Entry 9FM9 (electron microscopy, 3.10 A resolution); this record covers chains A and B of the 4 polymer chains in the assembly.

== Chain A (and B) ==
Molecule: Aldehyde dehydrogenase
Organism: Paracoccus denitrificans
Notes: EC 1.2.1.3; chain B of this document is another copy of the same molecule, construct and numbering; everything in this record applies to it too
UniProtKB: A1B4L2 (ALDH_PARDP); residue numbers follow UniProt; this construct covers 1-508
Sequence (529 residues; row label = number of the first residue in the row; numbers below 1 keep their minus sign (Met-20 is residue -20)):
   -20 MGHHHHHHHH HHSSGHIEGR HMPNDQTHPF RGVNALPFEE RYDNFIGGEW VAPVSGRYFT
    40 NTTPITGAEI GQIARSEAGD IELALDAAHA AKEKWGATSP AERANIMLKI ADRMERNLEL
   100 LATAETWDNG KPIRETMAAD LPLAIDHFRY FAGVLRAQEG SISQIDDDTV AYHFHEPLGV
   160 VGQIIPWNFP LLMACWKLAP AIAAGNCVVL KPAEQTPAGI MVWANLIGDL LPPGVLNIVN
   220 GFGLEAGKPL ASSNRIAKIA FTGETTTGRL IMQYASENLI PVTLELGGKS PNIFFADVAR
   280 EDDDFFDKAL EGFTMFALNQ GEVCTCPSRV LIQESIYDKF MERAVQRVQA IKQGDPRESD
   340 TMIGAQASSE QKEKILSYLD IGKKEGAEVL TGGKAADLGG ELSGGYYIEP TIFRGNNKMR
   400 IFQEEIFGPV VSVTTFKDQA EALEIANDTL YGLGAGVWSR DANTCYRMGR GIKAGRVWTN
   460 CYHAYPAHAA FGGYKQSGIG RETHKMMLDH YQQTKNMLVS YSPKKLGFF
Not modelled in the structure: -20 to 9 (chain B: -20 to 10)
Sequence notes: initiating methionine (-20); expression tag (-19 to 0)
Metal / ion sites: K+: Asn40, Thr41, Asp107, Gln194
Curated features (UniProtKB/Swiss-Prot):
  - active site: Glu264, Cys303
What the authors report for this chain:
  - specificity-determining residues: Tyr464
  - mutagenesis - Y464G: abolished catalytic activity on acetaldehyde or glycolaldehyde

== How chain A and chain B interact ==
Pairs across the interface - 140 pairs, chain A then chain B:
  Arg113(A) with Phe507(B); Phe508(B)
  Ser142(A) with His467(B)
  Ile144(A) with Pro465(B), hydrophobic
  Ala150(A) with Ala468(B), hydrophobic
  His152(A) with His467(B); Ala468(B); Ala469(B), hydrogen bond (side chain-backbone)
  Phe153(A) with Tyr445(B), hydrophobic; Arg449(B)
  His154(A) with Arg449(B)
  Glu155(A) with Arg449(B), salt bridge; Tyr473(B), hydrogen bond
  Thr244(A) with Leu258(B)
  Arg248(A) with Glu256(B), hydrogen bond (side chain-backbone); Leu258(B)
  Met251(A) with Ser255(B)
  Gln252(A) with Ser255(B)
  Ser255(A) with Met251(B); Ser255(B)
  Glu256(A) with Arg248(B), hydrogen bond (backbone-side chain); Gln252(B), hydrogen bond
  Leu258(A) with Arg248(B); Met251(B), hydrophobic; Leu263(B), hydrophobic; Leu265(B), hydrophobic; Gln475(B); Ile478(B)
  Pro260(A) with Ile478(B), hydrophobic
  Leu265(A) with Leu258(B), hydrophobic
  Asp283(A) with Pro502(B)
  Phe284(A) with Pro502(B)
  Lys287(A) with Ser499(B), hydrogen bond; Ser501(B), hydrogen bond (side chain-backbone); Lys503(B)
  Glu290(A) with Lys504(B); Leu505(B); Gly506(B), hydrogen bond (side chain-backbone); Phe507(B), hydrogen bond (side chain-backbone); Phe508(B), hydrogen bond (side chain-backbone)
  Thr293(A) with Phe508(B)
  Met294(A) with Phe508(B)
  Arg326(A) with Phe508(B)
  Ala329(A) with Phe508(B)
  Ile330(A) with Phe508(B), hydrophobic
  Met341(A) with Phe508(B), hydrophobic
  Cys444(A) with Met496(B)
  Tyr445(A) with Phe153(B), hydrophobic; Met496(B), hydrophobic
  Gly448(A) with Lys494(B), hydrogen bond (backbone-side chain); Met496(B)
  Arg449(A) with Phe153(B); Glu155(B), salt bridge; Lys494(B), hydrogen bond (backbone-side chain)
  Ile451(A) with Lys494(B), hydrogen bond (backbone-side chain)
  Ala453(A) with Lys494(B)
  Gly454(A) with Thr493(B); Lys494(B); Asn495(B), hydrogen bond (backbone-backbone)
  Arg455(A) with Asn495(B); Leu497(B)
  Val456(A) with Lys494(B); Asn495(B), hydrogen bond (backbone-backbone); Met496(B); Leu497(B), hydrogen bond (backbone-backbone)
  Trp457(A) with Leu497(B)
  Thr458(A) with Leu497(B), hydrogen bond (backbone-backbone); Val498(B); Ser499(B), hydrogen bond (backbone-backbone)
  Asn459(A) with Ser499(B)
  Cys460(A) with Leu497(B), hydrogen bond (side chain-backbone); Ser499(B)
  Ala463(A) with Leu497(B), hydrophobic
  Pro465(A) with Ile144(B), hydrophobic; Leu497(B)
  His467(A) with Ser142(B), hydrogen bond (backbone-side chain)
  Ala468(A) with Ala150(B), hydrophobic; His152(B); Leu497(B), hydrophobic
  Ala469(A) with His152(B), hydrogen bond (backbone-side chain); Asn495(B), hydrogen bond (backbone-side chain)
  Tyr473(A) with Glu155(B), hydrogen bond; Gln492(B), hydrogen bond
  Gln475(A) with Leu258(B)
  Arg480(A) with Thr493(B), hydrogen bond
  His483(A) with His152(B)
  Gln492(A) with Tyr473(B)
  Thr493(A) with Gly454(B); Tyr473(B); Arg480(B), hydrogen bond (backbone-side chain); Met485(B)
  Lys494(A) with Gly448(B), hydrogen bond (side chain-backbone); Arg449(B); Ile451(B), hydrogen bond (side chain-backbone); Ala453(B), hydrogen bond (side chain-backbone); Gly454(B); Val456(B); Tyr473(B)
  Asn495(A) with Gly454(B), hydrogen bond (backbone-backbone); Arg455(B); Val456(B), hydrogen bond (backbone-backbone); Ala468(B); Ala469(B)
  Met496(A) with Gly448(B); Arg449(B); Val456(B)
  Leu497(A) with Arg455(B); Val456(B), hydrogen bond (backbone-backbone); Trp457(B); Thr458(B), hydrogen bond (backbone-backbone); Cys460(B); Ala463(B); Pro465(B)
  Val498(A) with Thr458(B)
  Ser499(A) with Lys287(B), hydrogen bond; Thr458(B), hydrogen bond (backbone-backbone); Asn459(B); Cys460(B)
  Ser501(A) with Lys287(B), hydrogen bond (backbone-side chain)
  Pro502(A) with Asp283(B); Phe284(B), hydrogen bond (backbone-backbone); Lys287(B)
  Lys503(A) with Asp283(B), salt bridge; Lys287(B)
  Lys504(A) with Asp286(B), salt bridge; Glu290(B); Arg326(B)
  Leu505(A) with Glu290(B), hydrogen bond (backbone-side chain); Met294(B), hydrophobic
  Gly506(A) with Glu290(B), hydrogen bond (backbone-side chain)
  Phe507(A) with Arg113(B); Glu290(B); Met294(B), hydrophobic
  Phe508(A) with Arg113(B); Glu290(B); Thr293(B); Ala296(B); Leu297(B); Arg326(B); Met341(B), hydrophobic
Interface residues without a listed pair, chain A (71 interface residues in all): Ala254, Leu263, Asp286, Gly450, Ala466, Met485
Interface residues without a listed pair, chain B (71 interface residues in all): Ser140, His154, Ala254, Ile330, Cys444, Tyr461, His483

== Overview ==
Chain A and chain B each contribute 71 residues to their interface; the contacts include 39 hydrogen bonds and
4 salt bridges. Polar contacts include Glu155(A)-Arg449(B), Lys503(A)-Asp283(B) and Lys504(A)-Asp286(B). The
paper reports that Y464G of chain A abolishes catalytic activity on acetaldehyde or glycolaldehyde; the
specificity determinant Tyr464(A).
Chain A and chain B are both Aldehyde dehydrogenase (Paracoccus denitrificans); the structure, Aldehyde
dehydrogenase, was determined by electron microscopy (same publication as 9FLZ).
